Entry 8FMI (X-ray diffraction, 1.12 A resolution); this record covers chain A.

== Chain A ==
Name: Isoform 2B of GTPase KRas
From: Homo sapiens
Notes: EC 3.6.5.2
UniProt: P01116-2 (RASK_HUMAN); residue numbers follow UniProt; this construct covers 1-169
Chain sequence (170 residues; numbered 0 to 169; the number before each row is that of its first residue; numbering starts at 0):
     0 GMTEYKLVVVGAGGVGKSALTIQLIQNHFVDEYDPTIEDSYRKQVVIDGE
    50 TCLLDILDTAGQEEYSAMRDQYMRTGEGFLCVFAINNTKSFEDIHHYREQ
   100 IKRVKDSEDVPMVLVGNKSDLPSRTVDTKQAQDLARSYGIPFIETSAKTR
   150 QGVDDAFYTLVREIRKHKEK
Differences from the reference sequence: expression tag (0); engineered mutation Ser118 (Cys in P01116-2)
Metal / ion sites: Mg2+: Ser17 (together with GDP)
Small-molecule neighbours: GDP (guanosine-5'-diphosphate): Ala11, Gly12, Gly13, Val14, Gly15, Lys16, Ser17, Ala18, Phe28, Asp30, Tyr32, Pro34, Asn116, Lys117, Asp119, Leu120, Ser145, Ala146, Lys147

== Overview ==
Bound to chain A: GDP.
Chain A is Isoform 2B of GTPase KRas (Homo sapiens); the structure, Crystal structure of human KRAS at 1.12 A,
was determined by X-ray diffraction together with 8FMJ and 8FMK from the same study.
